7NYX - chains B and N of the 14 polymer chains in the assembly; structure by electron microscopy, 4.60 A resolution (low resolution: residue-level contacts below are approximate; hydrogen-bond / salt-bridge calls are withheld).

== Chain B ==
Name: Chromosome partition protein MukB
Organism: Photorhabdus thracensis
UniProt: A0A0F7LRY2 (A0A0F7LRY2_9GAMM); residue numbers follow UniProt; this construct covers 1-1482
Chain sequence (1482 residues; row label = number of the first residue in the row):
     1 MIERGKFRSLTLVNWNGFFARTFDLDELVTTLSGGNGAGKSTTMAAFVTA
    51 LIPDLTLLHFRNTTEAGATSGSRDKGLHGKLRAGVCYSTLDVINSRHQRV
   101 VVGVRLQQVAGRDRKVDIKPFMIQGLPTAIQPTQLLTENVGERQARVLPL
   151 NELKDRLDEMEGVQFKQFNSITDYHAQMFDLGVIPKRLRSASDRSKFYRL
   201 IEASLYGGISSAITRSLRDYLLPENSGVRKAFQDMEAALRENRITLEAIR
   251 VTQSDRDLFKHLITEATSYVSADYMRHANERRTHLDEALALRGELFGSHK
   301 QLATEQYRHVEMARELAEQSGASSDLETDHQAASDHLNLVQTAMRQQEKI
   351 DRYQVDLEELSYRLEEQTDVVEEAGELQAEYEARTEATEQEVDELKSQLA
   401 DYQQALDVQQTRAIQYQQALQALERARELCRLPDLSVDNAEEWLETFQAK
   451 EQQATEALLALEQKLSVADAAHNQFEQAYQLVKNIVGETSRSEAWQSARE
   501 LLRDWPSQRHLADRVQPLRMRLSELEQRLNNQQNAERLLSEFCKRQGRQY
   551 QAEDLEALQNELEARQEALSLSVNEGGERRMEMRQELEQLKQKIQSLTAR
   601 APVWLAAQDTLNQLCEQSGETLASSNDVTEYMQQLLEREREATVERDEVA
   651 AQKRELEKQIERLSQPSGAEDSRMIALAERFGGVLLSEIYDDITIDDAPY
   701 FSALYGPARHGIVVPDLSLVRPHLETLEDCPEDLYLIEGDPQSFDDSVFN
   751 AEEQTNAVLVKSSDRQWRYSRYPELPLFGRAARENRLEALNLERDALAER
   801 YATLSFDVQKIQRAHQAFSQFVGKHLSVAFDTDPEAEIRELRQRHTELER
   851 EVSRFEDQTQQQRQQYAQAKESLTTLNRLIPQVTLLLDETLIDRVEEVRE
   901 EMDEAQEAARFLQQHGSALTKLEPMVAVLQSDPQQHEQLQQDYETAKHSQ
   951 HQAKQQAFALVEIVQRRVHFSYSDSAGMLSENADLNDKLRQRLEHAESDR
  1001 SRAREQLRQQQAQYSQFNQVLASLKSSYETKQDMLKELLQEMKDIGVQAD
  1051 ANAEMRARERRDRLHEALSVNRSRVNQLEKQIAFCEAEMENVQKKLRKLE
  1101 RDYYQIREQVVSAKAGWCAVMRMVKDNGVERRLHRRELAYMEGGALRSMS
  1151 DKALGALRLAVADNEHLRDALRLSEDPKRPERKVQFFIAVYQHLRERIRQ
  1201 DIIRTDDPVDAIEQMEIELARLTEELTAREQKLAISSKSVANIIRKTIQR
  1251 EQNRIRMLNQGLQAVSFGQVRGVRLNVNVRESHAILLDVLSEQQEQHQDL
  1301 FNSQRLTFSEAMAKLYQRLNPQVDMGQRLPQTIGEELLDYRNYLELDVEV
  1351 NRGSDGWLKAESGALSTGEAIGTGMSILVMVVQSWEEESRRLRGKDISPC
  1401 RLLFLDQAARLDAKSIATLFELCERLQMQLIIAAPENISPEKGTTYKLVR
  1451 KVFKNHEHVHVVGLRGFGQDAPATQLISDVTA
Disordered / not traced: 1, 1469-1482
Sequence notes: engineered mutation Gln-1407 (Glu in A0A0F7LRY2)
Ion coordination: Mg2+: Ser-41 (together with ATP)
Small-molecule neighbours:
  - ATP, molecule 1: Asn-16, Asn-36, Gly-37, Ala-38, Gly-39, Lys-40, Ser-41, Thr-42, Gly-76, Gly-79, Lys-80, Asp-1406, Gln-1407, Arg-1450
  - ATP, molecule 2: Gln-1269, Arg-1352, Gly-1363, Ala-1364, Leu-1365, Ser-1366, Thr-1367, Gly-1368, Glu-1369
  - 4'-phosphopantetheine (PNS), molecule 1: Leu-289, Ala-290, Gly-293
  - 4'-phosphopantetheine (PNS), molecule 2: Arg-839, Arg-842, Gln-843
Reported in the primary citation:
  - binding site for 4'-phosphopantetheine: Arg-839
  - mutagenesis - E1407Q: decreased catalytic activity (citing earlier work)
  - mutagenesis - S1366R, D1406A: abolished growth

== Chain N ==
Molecule: DNA 80 b
Sequence (30 nucleotides; each row starts with the number of its first residue):
     3 ATATATATATATATATATATATATATATAT

== Interface between chain B and chain N ==
Pairs across the interface (11):
  His-59(B) with DA15(N)
  Arg-61(B) with DA15(N)
  Thr-69(B) with DA15(N); DT16(N)
  Gly-71(B) with DT16(N)
  Arg-73(B) with DA15(N); DT16(N)
  Ser-192(B) with DT12(N); DA13(N)
  Ser-195(B) with DA13(N)
  Arg-199(B) with DT14(N)
Also at the interface, not in a pair above, chain B (11 interface residues in all): Thr-56, Leu-57, Gln-1327
Also at the interface, not in a pair above, chain N (6 interface residues in all): DA21

== In short ==
The interface between chain B and chain N involves 11 residues on one side and 6 on the other. Bound to chain
B: ATP and 4'-phosphopantetheine. From the paper: a binding site for 4'-phosphopantetheine at Arg-839(B);
S1366R and D1406A of chain B abolish growth.
Chain B is Chromosome partition protein MukB (Photorhabdus thracensis) and chain N is DNA 80 b; the structure,
Cryo-EM structure of the MukBEF-MatP-DNA monomer (closed conformation), was determined by electron microscopy
together with 7NYW, 7NYY, 7NYZ, 7NZ0, 7NZ2, 7NZ3 and 7NZ4 from the same study.
